PDB entry 7XK4 | electron microscopy, 3.10 A resolution | chains A and F of the 6 polymer chains in the assembly

[Chain A]
Name: Na(+)-translocating NADH-quinone reductase subunit A
From: Vibrio cholerae O395
Notes: EC 7.2.1.1
Reference sequence: A5F5X1 (NQRA_VIBC3); residue numbers follow UniProt; this construct covers 1-446
Amino-acid sequence (446 residues; each row starts with the number of its first residue):
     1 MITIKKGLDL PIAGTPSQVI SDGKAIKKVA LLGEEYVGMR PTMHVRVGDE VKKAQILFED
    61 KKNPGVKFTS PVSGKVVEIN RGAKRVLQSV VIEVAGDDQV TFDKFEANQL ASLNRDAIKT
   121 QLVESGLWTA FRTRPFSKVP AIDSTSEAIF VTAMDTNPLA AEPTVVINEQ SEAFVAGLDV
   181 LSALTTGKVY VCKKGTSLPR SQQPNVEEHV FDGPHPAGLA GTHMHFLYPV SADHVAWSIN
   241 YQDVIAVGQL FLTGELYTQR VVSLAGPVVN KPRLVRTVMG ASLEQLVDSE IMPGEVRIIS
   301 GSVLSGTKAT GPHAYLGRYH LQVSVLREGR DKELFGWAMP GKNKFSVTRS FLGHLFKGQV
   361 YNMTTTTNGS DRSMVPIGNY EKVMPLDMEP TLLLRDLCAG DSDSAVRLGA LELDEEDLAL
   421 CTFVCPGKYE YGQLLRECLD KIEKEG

[Chain F]
Name: Na(+)-translocating NADH-quinone reductase subunit F
From: Vibrio cholerae O395
Notes: EC 7.2.1.1
Reference sequence: A5F5Y4 (NQRF_VIBC3); residues 1-408 here = UniProt positions 1-408
Amino-acid sequence (414 residues; row label = number of the first residue in the row):
     1 MSTIIFGVVM FTLIILALVL VILFAKSKLV PTGDITISIN GDPEKAIVTQ PGGKLLTALA
    61 GAGVFVSSAC GGGGSCGQCR VKIKSGGGDI LPTELDHISK GEAREGERLA CQVAVKADMD
   121 LELPEEIFGV KKWECTVISN DNKATFIKEL KLAIPDGESV PFRAGGYIQI EAPAHHVKYA
   181 DFDVPEKYRG DWDKFNLFRY ESKVDEPIIR AYSMANYPEE FGIIMLNVRI ATPPPNNPNV
   241 PPGQMSSYIW SLKAGDKCTI SGPFGEFFAK DTDAEMVFIG GGAGMAPMRS HIFDQLKRLK
   301 SKRKMSYWYG ARSKREMFYV EDFDGLAAEN DNFVWHCALS DPQPEDNWTG YTGFIHNVLY
   361 ENYLKDHEAP EDCEYYMCGP PMMNAAVINM LKNLGVEEEN ILLDDFGGHH HHHH
Disordered / not traced: 409-414
Sequence notes: expression tag (409-414)
UniProt features mapped onto this chain:
  - binding site ([2Fe-2S] cluster): C70, C76, C79, C111
Residues lining bound ligands:
  - FAD (flavin-adenine dinucleotide): Y167, R210, A211, Y212, S213, N227, V228, R229, A231, T232, P233, P234, V240, P241, P242, G243, Q244, M245, S246, A283, F406, G407
  - 2Fe-2S cluster (FES): L56, G71, G72, G73, G74, C76, C79, C111

[Chain A / chain F interface]
Contacting residue pairs (15; chain A residue first):
  R40(A) - E397(F)  salt bridge
  T42(A) - D372(F)
  R46(A) - E368(F)  salt bridge
  K61(A) - E371(F)
  K61(A) - D372(F)  salt bridge
  R81(A) - E371(F)  salt bridge
  K84(A) - K392(F)
  K84(A) - N393(F)
  K84(A) - G395(F)
  R85(A) - E368(F)
  R85(A) - P370(F)
  R85(A) - E371(F)  salt bridge
  R85(A) - L394(F)  hydrogen bond (side chain-backbone)
  E445(A) - K100(F)  salt bridge
  G446(A) - R104(F)
Also at the interface, not in a pair above, chain A (11 interface residues in all): P41, K62
Also at the interface, not in a pair above, chain F (14 interface residues in all): G101, A369, E399

[In short]
The interface between chain A and chain F involves 11 residues on one side and 14 on the other, with 1
hydrogen bond and 6 salt bridges. Among the polar pairs are R40(A)-E397(F), R46(A)-E368(F) and K61(A)-D372(F).
Bound to chain F: 2Fe-2S cluster and flavin-adenine dinucleotide.
Chain A is Na(+)-translocating NADH-quinone reductase subunit A and chain F is Na(+)-translocating
NADH-quinone reductase subunit F, both from Vibrio cholerae O395; the structure, Cryo-EM structure of
Na+-pumping NADH-ubiquinone oxidoreductase from Vibrio cholerae, state 2, was determined by electron
microscopy, deposited together with 7XK3, 7XK5, 7XK6 and 7XK7.
